PDB entry 7X57 | electron microscopy, 3.63 A resolution | chains A and J of the 10 polymer chains in the assembly

[Chain A]
Name: Histone H3.1
From: Homo sapiens
UniProtKB: P68431 (H31_HUMAN); residues 1-135 here correspond to UniProt positions 2-136 (UniProt number = residue number + 1)
Sequence (139 residues; numbered -3 to 135; the number before each row is that of its first residue; numbers below 1 keep their minus sign (Gly-3 is residue -3)):
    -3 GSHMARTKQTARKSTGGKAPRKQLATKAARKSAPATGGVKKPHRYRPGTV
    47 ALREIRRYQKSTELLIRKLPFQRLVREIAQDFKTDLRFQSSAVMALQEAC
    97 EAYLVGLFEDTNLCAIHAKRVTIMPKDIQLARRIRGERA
Unresolved in the structure: -3 to 58, 135
Sequence notes: expression tag (-3 to 0)
UniProt features mapped onto this chain:
  - modified residue: Arg2 (Asymmetric dimethylarginine), Thr3 (Phosphothreonine), Lys4 (Allysine), Gln5 (5-glutamyl dopamine), Thr6 (Phosphothreonine), Arg8 (Citrulline), Lys9 (N6,N6,N6-trimethyllysine), Ser10 (ADP-ribosylserine), Thr11 (Phosphothreonine), Lys14 (N6-(2-hydroxyisobutyryl)lysine), Arg17 (Asymmetric dimethylarginine), Lys18 (N6-(2-hydroxyisobutyryl)lysine), Lys23 (N6-(2-hydroxyisobutyryl)lysine), Arg26 (Citrulline), Lys27 (N6,N6,N6-trimethyllysine), Ser28 (ADP-ribosylserine), Lys36 (N6,N6,N6-trimethyllysine), Lys37 (N6-methyllysine), Tyr41 (Phosphotyrosine), Lys56 (N6,N6,N6-trimethyllysine) and 8 more in UniProt
  - lipidation: Lys18 (N6-decanoyllysine)

[Chain J]
Molecule: Widom601 DNA RV
From: synthetic construct
Sequence (145 nucleotides; row label = number of the first residue in the row; numbers below 1 keep their minus sign (DA-74 is residue -74)):
   -74 ATCGATGTATATATCTGACACGTGCCTGGAGACTAGGGAGTAATCCCCTT
   -24 GGCGGTTAAAACGCGGGGGACAGCGCGTACGTGCGTTTAAGCGGTGCTAG
    26 AGCTGTCTACGACCAATTGAGCGGCCTCGGCACCGGGATTCTGAT
Unresolved in the structure: -74 to -60, 62-70

[How chain A and chain J interact]
Contacting residue pairs - 16 pairs, chain A then chain J:
  Arg63(A) - DG18(J)  phosphate contact
  Arg72(A) - DG8(J)  salt bridge to the phosphate
  Arg83(A) - DT7(J)  sugar contact
  Arg83(A) - DG8(J)  phosphate contact
  Phe84(A) - DT7(J)  phosphate contact
  Phe84(A) - DG8(J)  phosphate contact
  Gln85(A) - DT7(J)  phosphate contact
  Ser86(A) - DT7(J)  hydrogen bond to the phosphate
  Arg116(A) - DC28(J)  phosphate contact
  Arg116(A) - DT29(J)  phosphate contact
  Val117(A) - DG27(J)  sugar contact
  Val117(A) - DC28(J)  hydrogen bond to the phosphate
  Thr118(A) - DG27(J)  phosphate contact
  Thr118(A) - DC28(J)  hydrogen bond to the phosphate
  Met120(A) - DC28(J)  phosphate contact
  Met120(A) - DT29(J)  phosphate contact
Other interface residues (no listed pair), chain A (12 interface residues in all): Ser87, Lys115
Other interface residues (no listed pair), chain J (8 interface residues in all): DG6, DC17

[In short]
12 residues of chain A and 8 residues of chain J are in contact; the contacts include 3 hydrogen bonds and 1
salt bridge. Among the polar pairs are Ser86(A)-DT7(J), Val117(A)-DC28(J) and Thr118(A)-DC28(J).
Chain A is Histone H3.1 (Homo sapiens) and chain J is Widom601 DNA RV (synthetic construct); the structure,
Cryo-EM structure of human subnucleosome (closed form), was determined by electron microscopy (same
publication as 7X58 and 7YOZ).
